Entry 9BUE (electron microscopy, 3.60 A resolution); this record covers chains B and N of the 6 polymer chains in the assembly.

# Chain B
Molecule: Guanine nucleotide-binding protein G(I)/G(S)/G(T) subunit beta-1
From: Homo sapiens
Reference sequence: P62873 (GBB1_HUMAN); numbering as in UniProt (aligned over 2-340)
Amino-acid sequence (350 residues; row label = number of the first residue in the row; numbers below 1 keep their minus sign (Met-9 is residue -9)):
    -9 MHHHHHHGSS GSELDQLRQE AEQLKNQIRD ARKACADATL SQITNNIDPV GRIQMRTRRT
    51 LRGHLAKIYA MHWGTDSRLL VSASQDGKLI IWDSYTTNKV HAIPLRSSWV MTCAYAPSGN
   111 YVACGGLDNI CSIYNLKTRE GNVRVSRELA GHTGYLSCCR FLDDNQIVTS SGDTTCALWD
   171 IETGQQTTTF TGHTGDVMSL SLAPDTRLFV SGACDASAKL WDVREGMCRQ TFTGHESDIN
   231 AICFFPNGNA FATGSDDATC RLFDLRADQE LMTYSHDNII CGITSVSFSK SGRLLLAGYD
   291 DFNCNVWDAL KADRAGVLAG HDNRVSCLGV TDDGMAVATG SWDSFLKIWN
Unresolved in the structure: -9 to 1
Differences from the reference sequence: expression tag (-9 to 1)
Curated features (UniProtKB/Swiss-Prot):
  - modified residue: Ser2 (N-acetylserine), His266 (Phosphohistidine)
  - natural variant: Leu30 (L30F: In MRD42; uncertain significance), Arg52 (R52G: In MRD42), Gly64 (G64V: In MRD42), Asp76 (D76E: In MRD42; D76G: In MRD42), Gly77 (G77S: In MRD42), Lys78 (K78R: In MRD42), Ile80 (I80N: In MRD42; I80T: In MRD42), His91 (H91R: In MRD42; uncertain significance), Ala92 (A92T: In MRD42), Pro94 (P94S: In MRD42), Leu95 (L95P: In MRD42), Arg96 (R96L: In MRD42), 5 further natural variant entries in UniProt

# Chain N
Molecule: Nanobody 35
From: Lama glama
Notes: antibody fragment or engineered binder
Amino-acid sequence (138 residues; each row starts with the number of its first residue):
     1 QVQLQESGGG LVQPGGSLRL SCAASGFTFS NYKMNWVRQA PGKGLEWVSD ISQSGASISY
    61 TGSVKGRFTI SRDNAKNTLY LQMNSLKPED TAVYYCARCP APFTRDCFDV TSTTYAYRGQ
   121 GTQVTVSSHH HHHHEPEA
Unresolved in the structure: 129-138
Cystine bridges: Cys22-Cys96, Cys99-Cys107

# Chain B / chain N interface
Contacting residue pairs (16):
  Arg8(B) - Gln120(N)  hydrogen bond
  Lys15(B) - Gln1(N)
  Thr184(B) - Ala116(N)
  Cys204(B) - Tyr117(N)  hydrogen bond (backbone-side chain)
  Asp205(B) - Ala116(N)
  Asp205(B) - Tyr117(N)
  Ala206(B) - Tyr117(N)  hydrogen bond (backbone-side chain)
  Glu226(B) - Tyr32(N)  hydrogen bond
  Glu226(B) - Arg98(N)  hydrogen bond (backbone-side chain)
  Ser227(B) - Pro100(N)  hydrogen bond (side chain-backbone)
  Ser227(B) - Tyr117(N)
  Asp228(B) - Tyr117(N)  hydrogen bond (backbone-side chain)
  Asp246(B) - Pro102(N)
  Asp247(B) - Tyr32(N)
  Asp247(B) - Pro102(N)
  Ile270(B) - Phe103(N)  hydrophobic
Other interface residues (no listed pair), chain B (14 interface residues in all): Thr223, Gly224
Other interface residues (no listed pair), chain N (16 interface residues in all): Val2, Gln3, Gly26, Phe27, Thr28, Ala101, Thr114

# Overview
The interface between chain B and chain N involves 14 residues on one side and 16 on the other, with 7
hydrogen bonds. Polar contacts include Arg8(B)-Gln120(N), Cys204(B)-Tyr117(N) and Ala206(B)-Tyr117(N).
Chain B is Guanine nucleotide-binding protein G(I)/G(S)/G(T) subunit beta-1 (Homo sapiens) and chain N is
Nanobody 35 (Lama glama); the structure, Human calcitonin Receptor in complex with Gs and cagrilintide in the
CT-like conformation (repeat), was determined by electron microscopy (same publication as 9BLB, 9BLC, 9BLW,
9BP3, 9BQ3, 9BTW and 3 further entries).
